PDB entry 6W7M | electron microscopy, 3.80 A resolution | chains A and T of the 20 polymer chains in the assembly

Chain A:
Molecule: 16S rRNA
Source organism: Escherichia coli (strain K12)
Sequence (1542 nucleotides; row label = number of the first residue in the row):
     1 AAAUUGAAGAGUUUGAUCAUGGCUCAGAUUGAACGCUGGCGGCAGGCCUA
    51 ACACAUGCAAGUCGAACGGUAACAGGAAGAAGCUUGCUUCUUUGCUGACG
   101 AGUGGCGGACGGGUGAGUAAUGUCUGGGAAACUGCCUGAUGGAGGGGGAU
   151 AACUACUGGAAACGGUAGCUAAUACCGCAUAACGUCGCAAGACCAAAGAG
   201 GGGGACCUUCGGGCCUCUUGCCAUCGGAUGUGCCCAGAUGGGAUUAGCUA
   251 GUAGGUGGGGUAACGGCUCACCUAGGCGACGAUCCCUAGCUGGUCUGAGA
   301 GGAUGACCAGCCACACUGGAACUGAGACACGGUCCAGACUCCUACGGGAG
   351 GCAGCAGUGGGGAAUAUUGCACAAUGGGCGCAAGCCUGAUGCAGCCAUGC
   401 CGCGUGUAUGAAGAAGGCCUUCGGGUUGUAAAGUACUUUCAGCGGGGAGG
   451 AAGGGAGUAAAGUUAAUACCUUUGCUCAUUGACGUUACCCGCAGAAGAAG
   501 CACCGGCUAACUCCGUGCCAGCAGCCGCGGUAAUACGGAGGGUGCAAGCG
   551 UUAAUCGGAAUUACUGGGCGUAAAGCGCACGCAGGCGGUUUGUUAAGUCA
   601 GAUGUGAAAUCCCCGGGCUCAACCUGGGAACUGCAUCUGAUACUGGCAAG
   651 CUUGAGUCUCGUAGAGGGGGGUAGAAUUCCAGGUGUAGCGGUGAAAUGCG
   701 UAGAGAUCUGGAGGAAUACCGGUGGCGAAGGCGGCCCCCUGGACGAAGAC
   751 UGACGCUCAGGUGCGAAAGCGUGGGGAGCAAACAGGAUUAGAUACCCUGG
   801 UAGUCCACGCCGUAAACGAUGUCGACUUGGAGGUUGUGCCCUUGAGGCGU
   851 GGCUUCCGGAGCUAACGCGUUAAGUCGACCGCCUGGGGAGUACGGCCGCA
   901 AGGUUAAAACUCAAAUGAAUUGACGGGGGCCCGCACAAGCGGUGGAGCAU
   951 GUGGUUUAAUUCGAUGCAACGCGAAGAACCUUACCUGGUCUUGACAUCCA
  1001 CGGAAGUUUUCAGAGAUGAGAAUGUGCCUUCGGGAACCGUGAGACAGGUG
  1051 CUGCAUGGCUGUCGUCAGCUCGUGUUGUGAAAUGUUGGGUUAAGUCCCGC
  1101 AACGAGCGCAACCCUUAUCCUUUGUUGCCAGCGGUCCGGCCGGGAACUCA
  1151 AAGGAGACUGCCAGUGAUAAACUGGAGGAAGGUGGGGAUGACGUCAAGUC
  1201 AUCAUGGCCCUUACGACCAGGGCUACACACGUGCUACAAUGGCGCAUACA
  1251 AAGAGAAGCGACCUCGCGAGAGCAAGCGGACCUCAUAAAGUGCGUCGUAG
  1301 UCCGGAUUGGAGUCUGCAACUCGACUCCAUGAAGUCGGAAUCGCUAGUAA
  1351 UCGUGGAUCAGAAUGCCACGGUGAAUACGUUCCCGGGCCUUGUACACACC
  1401 GCCCGUCACACCAUGGGAGUGGGUUGCAAAAGAAGUAGGUAGCUUAACCU
  1451 UCGGGAGGGCGCUUACCACUUUGUGAUUCAUGACUGGGGUGAAGUCGUAA
  1501 CAAGGUAACCGUAGGGGAACCUGCGGUUGGAUCACCUCCUUA
Not modelled in the structure: 1391-1407, 1494-1503, 1540-1542

Chain T:
Name: 30S ribosomal protein S20
Source organism: Escherichia coli (strain K12)
UniProtKB: P0A7U7 (RS20_ECOLI); residue numbers follow UniProt; this construct covers 1-87
Amino-acid sequence (87 residues; each row starts with the number of its first residue):
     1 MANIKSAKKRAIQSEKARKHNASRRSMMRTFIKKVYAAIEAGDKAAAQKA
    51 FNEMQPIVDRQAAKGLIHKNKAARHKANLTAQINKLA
Not modelled in the structure: 1, 87

Interface between chain A and chain T:
Residue-residue contacts - 67 pairs, chain A then chain T:
  A60(A) with Ile4(T), phosphate contact
  G61(A) with Ile4(T), phosphate contact; Ser6(T), base contact; Lys9(T), base contact
  A101(A) with Lys5(T), salt bridge to the phosphate
  G102(A) with Lys5(T), salt bridge to the phosphate
  G104(A) with Gln13(T), hydrogen bond to the phosphate
  G105(A) with Gln13(T), hydrogen bond to the phosphate
  C106(A) with Lys9(T), base contact; Arg10(T), base contact
  G107(A) with Ser6(T), hydrogen bond to the base; Arg10(T), hydrogen bond to the base
  G108(A) with Arg10(T), base contact
  C132(A) with His68(T), sugar contact
  U133(A) with His68(T), salt bridge to the phosphate
  C175(A) with His20(T), hydrogen bond to the phosphate
  C176(A) with His20(T), salt bridge to the phosphate; Arg24(T), salt bridge to the phosphate; Lys64(T), salt bridge to the phosphate
  G177(A) with Arg24(T), salt bridge to the phosphate; Arg60(T), salt bridge to the phosphate
  U185(A) with Ala73(T), sugar contact
  C186(A) with Thr80(T), hydrogen bond to the sugar
  C193(A) with Gln55(T), hydrogen bond to the sugar; Asp59(T), sugar contact
  C194(A) with Asp59(T), sugar contact; Ala63(T), sugar contact
  A195(A) with Arg60(T), phosphate contact; Ala63(T), sugar contact
  A196(A) with Lys64(T), salt bridge to the phosphate
  U224(A) with Lys69(T), salt bridge to the phosphate
  G258(A) with Gln82(T), phosphate contact
  G259(A) with Tyr36(T), hydrogen bond to the phosphate; Asn78(T), phosphate contact
  G260(A) with Lys71(T), phosphate contact; His75(T), salt bridge to the phosphate
  U261(A) with Lys71(T), salt bridge to the phosphate; Arg74(T), salt bridge to the phosphate
  A262(A) with His68(T), sugar contact; Asn70(T), phosphate contact; Arg74(T), salt bridge to the phosphate
  A263(A) with Asn70(T), phosphate contact; Arg74(T), salt bridge to the phosphate
  C322(A) with Ser14(T), hydrogen bond to the base; Arg18(T), sugar contact
  U323(A) with Ser14(T), sugar contact; Asn21(T), hydrogen bond to the phosphate; Arg25(T), salt bridge to the phosphate
  G324(A) with Asn21(T), phosphate contact
  G331(A) with Asn3(T), phosphate contact
  G332(A) with Ala2(T), phosphate contact; Asn3(T), phosphate contact; Ile4(T), phosphate contact; Ala7(T), phosphate contact; Ala11(T), sugar contact
  U333(A) with Ala2(T), phosphate contact
  G351(A) with Asn3(T), phosphate contact
  A1437(A) with Arg29(T), phosphate contact
  G1438(A) with Arg29(T), phosphate contact
  A1456(A) with Lys34(T), hydrogen bond to the sugar
  G1457(A) with Thr30(T), hydrogen bond to the phosphate; Lys34(T), phosphate contact
  G1458(A) with Ser26(T), hydrogen bond to the phosphate; Met27(T), phosphate contact; Thr30(T), hydrogen bond to the phosphate
  G1459(A) with Ala22(T), phosphate contact; Ser26(T), hydrogen bond to the phosphate
Also at the interface, not in a pair above, chain A (49 interface residues in all): U62, U103, C178, A192, C225, G257, G350, U1436, G1439
Also at the interface, not in a pair above, chain T (47 interface residues in all): Ile12, Glu15, Ala17, Ser23, Lys33, Pro56, Gln61, Lys76, Ala77

Summary:
Chain A and chain T form an interface of 49 and 47 residues respectively, with 15 hydrogen bonds and 16 salt
bridges. Among the polar pairs are G107(A)-Ser6(T), G107(A)-Arg10(T) and C322(A)-Ser14(T).
Here chain A is 16S rRNA and chain T is 30S ribosomal protein S20, both from Escherichia coli (strain K12).
Entry 6W7M (30S-Inactive-high-Mg2+ + carbon layer) was determined by electron microscopy, deposited together
with 6W6K, 6W77, 6W7N and 6W7W.
